3RKO - chains L and M of the 6 polymer chains in the assembly; structure by X-ray diffraction, 3.00 A resolution.

== Chain L ==
Name: NADH-quinone oxidoreductase subunit L
From: Escherichia coli
Notes: EC 1.6.5.3
UniProtKB: C6E9S4 (C6E9S4_ECOBD); residues 1-613 here = UniProt positions 1-613
Sequence (613 residues; row label = number of the first residue in the row):
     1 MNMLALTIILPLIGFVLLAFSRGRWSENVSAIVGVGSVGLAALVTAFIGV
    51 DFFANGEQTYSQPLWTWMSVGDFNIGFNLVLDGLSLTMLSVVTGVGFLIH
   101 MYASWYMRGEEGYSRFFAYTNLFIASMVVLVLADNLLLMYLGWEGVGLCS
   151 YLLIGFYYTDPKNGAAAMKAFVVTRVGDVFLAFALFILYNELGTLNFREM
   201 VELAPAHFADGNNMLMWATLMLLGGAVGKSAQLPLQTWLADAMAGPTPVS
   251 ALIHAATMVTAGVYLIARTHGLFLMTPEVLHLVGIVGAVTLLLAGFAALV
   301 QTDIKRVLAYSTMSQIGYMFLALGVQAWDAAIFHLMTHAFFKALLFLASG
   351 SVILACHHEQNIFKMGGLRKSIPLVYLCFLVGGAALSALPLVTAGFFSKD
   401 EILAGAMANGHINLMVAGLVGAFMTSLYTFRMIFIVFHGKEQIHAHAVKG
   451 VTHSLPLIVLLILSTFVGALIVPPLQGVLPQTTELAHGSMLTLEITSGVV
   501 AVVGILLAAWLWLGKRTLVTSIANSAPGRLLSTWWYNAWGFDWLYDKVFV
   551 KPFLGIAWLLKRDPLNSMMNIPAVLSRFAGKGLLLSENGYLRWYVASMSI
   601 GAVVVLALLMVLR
Not modelled in the structure: 613
Small-molecule neighbours:
  - CA7 (7-cyclohexylheptyl 4-O-alpha-D-glucopyranosyl-beta-D-glucopyranoside): P161, A165, M168, V172, F549, V550, F553, L554
  - eicosane (LFA), molecule 1: L12, F15, V16, F20
  - eicosane (LFA), molecule 2: A19, R22, Y119, L122, L148
  - eicosane (LFA), molecule 3: S90, V91, G94, M336, F340, L463, I471
  - eicosane (LFA), molecule 4: K169, V172, V173, L235, Y545, F549, V550

== Chain M ==
Name: NADH-quinone oxidoreductase subunit M
From: Escherichia coli
Notes: EC 1.6.5.3
UniProtKB: C6E9S5 (C6E9S5_ECOBD); numbering as in UniProt (aligned over 1-509)
Sequence (509 residues; each row starts with the number of its first residue):
     1 MLLPWLILIPFIGGFLCWQTERFGVKVPRWIALITMGLTLALSLQLWLQG
    51 GYSLTQSAGIPQWQSEFDMPWIPRFGISIHLAIDGLSLLMVVLTGLLGVL
   101 AVLCSWKEIEKYQGFFHLNLMWILGGVIGVFLAIDMFLFFFFWEMMLVPM
   151 YFLIALWGHKASDGKTRITAATKFFIYTQASGLVMLIAILALVFVHYNAT
   201 GVWTFNYEELLNTPMSSGVEYLLMLGFFIAFAVKMPVVPLHGWLPDAHSQ
   251 APTAGSVDLAGILLKTAAYGLLRFSLPLFPNASAEFAPIAMWLGVIGIFY
   301 GAWMAFAQTDIKRLIAYTSVSHMGFVLIAIYTGSQLAYQGAVIQMIAHGL
   351 SAAGLFILCGQLYERIHTRDMRMMGGLWSKMKWLPALSLFFAVATLGMPG
   401 TGNFVGEFMILFGSFQVVPVITVISTFGLVFASVYSLAMLHRAYFGKAKS
   451 QIASQELPGMSLRELFMILLLVVLLVLLGFYPQPILDTSHSAIGNIQQWF
   501 VNSVTTTRP
Not modelled in the structure: 505-509
Small-molecule neighbours:
  - CA7 (7-cyclohexylheptyl 4-O-alpha-D-glucopyranosyl-beta-D-glucopyranoside): F306, V430, F431, V434, A438, H441, R442, F445, G446, K447
  - eicosane (LFA), molecule 1: V184, I187, A191, V219, L222, L223, G226
  - eicosane (LFA), molecule 2: Y221, F228, A232, V237, V238, L240, F286, I289, L293
  - eicosane (LFA), molecule 3: W378, W383, A386, L389, V393, M398, P399
  - eicosane (LFA), molecule 4: W383, A386, L387, V476, F480

== How chain L and chain M interact ==
Pairs across the interface - 78 pairs, chain L then chain M:
  R22(L) with W378(M)
  W65(L) with F480(M); Y481(M)
  T66(L) with Q483(M)
  W67(L) with F404(M), hydrophobic; G479(M), hydrogen bond (side chain-backbone); F480(M), hydrogen bond (side chain-backbone); P482(M)
  M68(L) with V405(M), hydrophobic; M409(M), hydrophobic; Q483(M)
  S69(L) with Q483(M), hydrogen bond; L486(M)
  V70(L) with L336(M), hydrophobic; M409(M), hydrophobic
  F73(L) with L336(M), hydrophobic; F412(M), hydrophobic
  R115(L) with W378(M)
  Y119(L) with W378(M); L389(M)
  L137(L) with F404(M), hydrophobic; F412(M), hydrophobic
  Y140(L) with F404(M), hydrophobic; F408(M), hydrophobic
  L141(L) with P399(M), hydrophobic; G400(M)
  E144(L) with M398(M); P399(M)
  G145(L) with M398(M)
  L148(L) with M398(M), hydrophobic
  Y151(L) with L437(M); H441(M)
  Y158(L) with W378(M); S379(M), hydrogen bond; F445(M), hydrophobic; G446(M)
  T159(L) with G446(M); K447(M)
  F171(L) with L437(M), hydrophobic
  R175(L) with G397(M); L429(M); S433(M), hydrogen bond
  V176(L) with V430(M), hydrophobic
  V179(L) with T426(M); F427(M), hydrophobic; V430(M), hydrophobic
  F183(L) with V423(M), hydrophobic; T426(M); F427(M), hydrophobic
  F186(L) with F408(M), hydrophobic; L411(M), hydrophobic; F412(M), hydrophobic; F415(M), hydrophobic; T426(M)
  I187(L) with F415(M), hydrophobic
  Y189(L) with Q416(M)
  N190(L) with Q416(M), hydrogen bond
  F553(L) with W303(M); F306(M), hydrophobic; V434(M), hydrophobic
  L554(L) with F306(M), hydrophobic
  I556(L) with W303(M), hydrophobic
  A557(L) with F306(M), hydrophobic; A307(M)
  L560(L) with Y300(M), hydrophobic; M304(M)
  D563(L) with H241(M), salt bridge; Y300(M); M304(M); Y317(M), hydrogen bond
  P564(L) with Y300(M)
  L565(L) with H241(M); Y300(M), hydrogen bond (backbone-side chain)
  N566(L) with K173(M), hydrogen bond; G242(M)
  M569(L) with Y177(M); P239(M)
  N570(L) with K173(M), hydrogen bond
Also at the interface, not in a pair above, chain L (47 interface residues in all): L152, G164, M168, V172, A182, L185, L195, K561
Also at the interface, not in a pair above, chain M (54 interface residues in all): V238, L240, W243, D246, Q308, V393, L396, F431, Y444

== Overview ==
47 residues of chain L and 54 residues of chain M are in contact; the contacts include 10 hydrogen bonds and 1
salt bridge. Polar pairs include D563(L)-H241(M), W67(L)-G479(M) and W67(L)-F480(M).
Chain L is NADH-quinone oxidoreductase subunit L and chain M is NADH-quinone oxidoreductase subunit M, both
from Escherichia coli; the structure, Crystal structure of the membrane domain of respiratory complex I from
E. coli at 3.0 angstrom ..., was determined by X-ray diffraction.
